4MDA - chain A; structure by X-ray diffraction, 1.70 A resolution.

Chain A:
Protein: Mariner Mos1 transposase
From: Drosophila mauritiana
Notes: EC 3.1.-.-; fragment: catalytic domain
Reference sequence: Q7JQ07 (MOS1T_DROMA); numbering as in UniProt (aligned over 121-345)
Chain sequence (225 residues; numbered 121 to 345; the number before each row is that of its first residue):
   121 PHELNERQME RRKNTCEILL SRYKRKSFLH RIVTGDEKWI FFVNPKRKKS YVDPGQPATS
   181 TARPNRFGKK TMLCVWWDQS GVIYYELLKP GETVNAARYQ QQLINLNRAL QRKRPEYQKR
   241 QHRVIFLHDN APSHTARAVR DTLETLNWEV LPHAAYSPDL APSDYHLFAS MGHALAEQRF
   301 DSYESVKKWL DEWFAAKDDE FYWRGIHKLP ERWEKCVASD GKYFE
Disordered / not traced: 164-188
Construct notes: conflict Asn-164 (Ser in Q7JQ07), Pro-210 (Arg in Q7JQ07), Phe-344 (Leu in Q7JQ07); engineered mutation Ala-216 (Thr in Q7JQ07)
Swiss-Prot annotation at these positions:
  - binding site (Mg(2+)): Asp-156, Asp-249, Asp-284
  - site: Arg-186 (Critical for target DNA recognition), His-293 (Important for base-specific DNA-binding)
Metal / ion sites: Mn2+ site 1: Asp-156, Asp-249 (together with raltegravir, mk0518); Mn2+ site 2: Asp-156, Asp-284 (together with raltegravir, mk0518)
Ligand contacts: raltegravir, mk0518 (RLT; N-(4-fluorobenzyl)-5-hydroxy-1-methyl-2-(1-methyl-1-{[(5-methyl-1,3,4-oxadiazol-2-yl)carbonyl]amino}ethyl)-6-oxo-1,6-di hydropyrimidine-4-carboxamide): Asp-156, Asp-249, Asn-250, Ala-251, Ala-275, Tyr-276, Ser-277, Pro-278, Asp-284
From the paper describing this entry:
  - binding site for raltegravir, mk0518: Ala-251, Tyr-276, Pro-278
  - Mn2+ coordination: Asp-156, Asp-249, Asp-284
  - catalytic residues: Asp-156, Asp-249, Asp-284

Summary:
Chain A binds raltegravir, mk0518. The Mn2+ site 1 is built by Asp-156 and Asp-249. Asp-156 and Asp-284 form
the Mn2+ site 2. Curated annotation (UniProt) lists 3 Mg2+-binding residues. From the paper: catalytic
residues Asp-156, Asp-249 and Asp-284; a binding site for raltegravir, mk0518 at Ala-251, Tyr-276 and Pro-278.
Chain A is Mariner Mos1 transposase (Drosophila mauritiana); the structure, Structure of Mos1 transposase
catalytic domain and Raltegravir with Mn, was determined by X-ray diffraction together with 4MDB from the same
study.
